1P8D - chains A and C; structure by X-ray diffraction, 2.80 A resolution.

# Chain A
Name: Oxysterols receptor LXR-beta
Organism: Homo sapiens
Notes: fragment: Liver X Receptor beta ligand binding domain (residues 214-461)
Reference sequence: P55055 (NR1H2_HUMAN); numbering as in UniProt (aligned over 214-461)
Amino-acid sequence (250 residues; each row starts with the number of its first residue):
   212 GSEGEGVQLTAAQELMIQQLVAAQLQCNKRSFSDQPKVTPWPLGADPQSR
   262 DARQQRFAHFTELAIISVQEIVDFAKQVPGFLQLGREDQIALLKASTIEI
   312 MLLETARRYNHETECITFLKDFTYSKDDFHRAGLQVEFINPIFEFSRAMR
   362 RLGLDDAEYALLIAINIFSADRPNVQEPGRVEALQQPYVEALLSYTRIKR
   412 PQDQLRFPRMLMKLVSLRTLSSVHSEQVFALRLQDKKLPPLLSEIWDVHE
Not modelled in the structure: 212-217, 255-258
Sequence notes: cloning artifact (212-213)
Ligand contacts: 24,25(S)-epoxycholesterol (CO1; 17-[3-(3,3-dimethyl-oxiranyl)-1-methyl-propyl]-10,13-dimethyl-2,3,4,7,8,9,10,11,12,13,14,15,16,17-tetradecahydro-1H-cyc lopenta[a]phenanthren-3-ol): Asn239, Phe243, Phe268, Phe271, Thr272, Leu274, Ala275, Ser278, Glu281, Ile309, Met312, Glu315, Thr316, Arg319, Phe329, Phe340, Leu345, Phe349, His435, Leu442, Leu449, Leu453, Trp457
UniProt features mapped onto this chain:
  - cross-link: Lys447 (Glycyl lysine isopeptide (Lys-Gly) (interchain with G-Cter in SUMO2))

# Chain C
Name: nuclear receptor coactivator 1 isoform 3
Notes: fragment: Steroid Receptor Co-activator 1 (residues 676-700)
Amino-acid sequence (25 residues; numbered -9 to 15; the number before each row is that of its first residue; numbers below 1 keep their minus sign (Cys-9 is residue -9)):
    -9 CPSSHSSLTERHKILHRLLQEGSPS
Not modelled in the structure: -9 to -4, 13-15

# Chain A / chain C interface
Contacting residue pairs (29; chain A residue first):
  Gln280(A) - Leu8(C)
  Val283(A) - Leu5(C)  hydrophobic
  Val283(A) - Leu8(C)  hydrophobic
  Val283(A) - Leu9(C)  hydrophobic
  Lys287(A) - Leu8(C)  hydrogen bond (side chain-backbone)
  Lys287(A) - Leu9(C)  hydrogen bond (side chain-backbone)
  Lys287(A) - Gln10(C)
  Lys287(A) - Glu11(C)
  Lys287(A) - Gly12(C)
  Arg297(A) - Leu9(C)  hydrogen bond (side chain-backbone)
  Arg297(A) - Gln10(C)
  Glu298(A) - Leu-2(C)
  Gln300(A) - Leu9(C)
  Ile301(A) - Leu-2(C)
  Ile301(A) - Thr-1(C)
  Ile301(A) - His2(C)
  Ile301(A) - Leu5(C)  hydrophobic
  Ile301(A) - His6(C)
  Ile301(A) - Leu9(C)  hydrophobic
  Lys305(A) - His2(C)  hydrogen bond
  Asn385(A) - Leu-2(C)
  Pro451(A) - Ile4(C)  hydrophobic
  Leu452(A) - Ile4(C)  hydrophobic
  Glu455(A) - Arg1(C)
  Glu455(A) - His2(C)
  Glu455(A) - Lys3(C)  hydrogen bond (side chain-backbone)
  Glu455(A) - Ile4(C)  hydrogen bond (side chain-backbone)
  Glu455(A) - Leu5(C)  hydrogen bond (side chain-backbone)
  His460(A) - Arg1(C)
Other interface residues (no listed pair), chain A (18 interface residues in all): Val279, Phe292, Ala302, Ile456, Glu461

# Overview
18 residues of chain A and 13 residues of chain C are in contact; the contacts include 7 hydrogen bonds. Polar
pairs include Lys287(A)-Leu8(C), Lys287(A)-Leu9(C) and Arg297(A)-Leu9(C). Bound to chain A:
24,25(S)-epoxycholesterol.
Chain A is Oxysterols receptor LXR-beta (Homo sapiens) and chain C is nuclear receptor coactivator 1 isoform
3; the structure, X-Ray Crystal Structure of LXR Ligand Binding Domain with 24(S),25-epoxycholesterol, was
determined by X-ray diffraction.
